7UXA - chains C and E of the 5 polymer chains in the assembly; structure by electron microscopy, 3.28 A resolution.

# Chain C
Protein: tRNA-splicing endonuclease subunit Sen2
From: Homo sapiens
Notes: EC 4.6.1.16
UniProt: Q8NCE0 (SEN2_HUMAN); numbering as in UniProt (aligned over 1-465)
Amino-acid sequence (483 residues; each row starts with the number of its first residue):
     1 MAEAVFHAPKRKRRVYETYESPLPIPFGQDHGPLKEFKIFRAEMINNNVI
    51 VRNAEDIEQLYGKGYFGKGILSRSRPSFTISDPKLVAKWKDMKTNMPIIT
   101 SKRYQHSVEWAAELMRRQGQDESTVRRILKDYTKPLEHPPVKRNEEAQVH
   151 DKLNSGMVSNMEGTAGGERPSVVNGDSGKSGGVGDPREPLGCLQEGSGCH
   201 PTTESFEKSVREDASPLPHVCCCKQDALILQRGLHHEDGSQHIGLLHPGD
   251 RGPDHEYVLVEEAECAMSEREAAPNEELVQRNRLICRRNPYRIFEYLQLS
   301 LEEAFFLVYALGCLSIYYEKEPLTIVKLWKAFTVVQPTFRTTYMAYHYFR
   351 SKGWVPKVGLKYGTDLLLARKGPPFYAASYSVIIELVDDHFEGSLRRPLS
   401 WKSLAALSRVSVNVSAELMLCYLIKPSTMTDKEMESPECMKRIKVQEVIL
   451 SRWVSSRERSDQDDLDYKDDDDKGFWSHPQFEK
Not modelled in the structure: 1-38, 72-294, 462-483
Construct notes: engineered mutation Ala369 (Tyr in Q8NCE0), Ala377 (His in Q8NCE0), Ala416 (Lys in Q8NCE0); expression tag (466-483)
What the authors report for this chain:
  - binding site for the 88-nt RNA strand (chain E): Arg409, Arg452
  - mutagenesis - R409A/R452A: unchanged catalytic activity (cleavage at the 3' splice site)

# Chain E
Molecule: 88-nt RNA strand
Sequence (88 nucleotides; each row starts with the number of its first residue):
     1 GGCUCUGUGGCGCAAUGGAUAGCGCAUUGGACUUCUAGUGACGAAUAGAG
    51 CAAUUCAAAGGUUGUGGGUUCGAAUCCCACCAGAGUCG
Not modelled in the structure: 37-46
Metal / ion sites: Mg2+ site 1 near G9 (its only coordinating residue here); Mg2+ site 2 near G12 (its only coordinating residue here)
What the authors report for this chain:
  - contacts within the chain: C32-G50, C32-A53

# Interface between chain C and chain E
Residue-residue contacts - 13 pairs, chain C then chain E:
  Arg409(C) with G50(E), sugar contact; C51(E), hydrogen bond to the sugar; U54(E), salt bridge to the phosphate
  Val412(C) with A49(E), sugar contact
  Asn413(C) with G48(E), hydrogen bond to the base; A49(E), hydrogen bond to the sugar
  Ser415(C) with G48(E), hydrogen bond to the sugar
  Arg452(C) with C51(E), salt bridge to the phosphate
  Ser456(C) with C25(E), hydrogen bond to the sugar
  Arg457(C) with A26(E), salt bridge to the phosphate
  Arg459(C) with C11(E), hydrogen bond to the base; G12(E), sugar contact; G24(E), base contact
Also at the interface, not in a pair above, chain C (9 interface residues in all): Val414
Also at the interface, not in a pair above, chain E (12 interface residues in all): C35, A53

# Overview
9 residues of chain C and 12 residues of chain E are in contact; the contacts include 6 hydrogen bonds and 3
salt bridges. Polar contacts include Asn413(C)-G48(E), Arg459(C)-C11(E) and Arg409(C)-C51(E). From the paper:
a binding site for the 88-nt RNA strand (chain E) at Arg409(C) and Arg452(C); R409A/R452A of chain C leave
catalytic activity (cleavage at the 3' splice site) unchanged.
Chain C is tRNA-splicing endonuclease subunit Sen2 (Homo sapiens) and chain E is an 88-nt RNA strand; the
structure, Human tRNA Splicing Endonuclease Complex bound to pre-tRNA-ARG, was determined by electron
microscopy.
